PDB entry 3EPC | electron microscopy, 8.00 A resolution (low resolution: residue-level contacts below are approximate; hydrogen-bond / salt-bridge calls are withheld) | chains 2 and 3 of the 5 polymer chains in the assembly

[Chain 2]
Name: Protein VP2
Organism: Human poliovirus 1 Mahoney
Reference sequence: P03300 (POLG_POL1M); residues 5-272 here correspond to UniProt positions 74-341 (UniProt number = residue number + 69)
Chain sequence (268 residues; numbered 5 to 272; the number before each row is that of its first residue):
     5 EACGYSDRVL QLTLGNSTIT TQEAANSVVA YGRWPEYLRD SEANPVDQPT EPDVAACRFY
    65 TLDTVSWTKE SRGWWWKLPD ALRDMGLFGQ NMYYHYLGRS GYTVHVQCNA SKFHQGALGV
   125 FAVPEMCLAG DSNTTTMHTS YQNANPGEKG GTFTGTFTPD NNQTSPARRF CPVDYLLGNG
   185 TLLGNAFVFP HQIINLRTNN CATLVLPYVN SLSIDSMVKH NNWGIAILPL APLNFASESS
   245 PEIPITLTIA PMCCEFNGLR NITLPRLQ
Curated features (UniProtKB/Swiss-Prot):
  - site: Q272 (Cleavage)

[Chain 3]
Name: Protein VP3
Organism: Human poliovirus 1 Mahoney
Reference sequence: P03300 (POLG_POL1M); residues 1-235 here correspond to UniProt positions 342-576 (UniProt number = residue number + 341)
Chain sequence (235 residues; each row starts with the number of its first residue):
     1 GLPVMNTPGS NQYLTADNFQ SPCALPEFDV TPPIDIPGEV KNMMELAEID TMIPFDLSAT
    61 KKNTMEMYRV RLSDKPHTDD PILCLSLSPA SDPRLSHTML GEILNYYTHW AGSLKFTFLF
   121 CGSMMATGKL LVSYAPPGAD PPKKRKEAML GTHVIWDIGL QSSCTMVVPW ISNTTYRQTI
   181 DDSFTEGGYI SVFYQTRIVV PLSTPREMDI LGFVSACNDF SVRLLRDTTH IEQKA

[How chain 2 and chain 3 interact]
Contacting residue pairs (41):
  N48(2) - W170(3)
  N48(2) - S172(3)
  N48(2) - N173(3)
  N48(2) - T174(3)
  N48(2) - T175(3)
  P49(2) - W170(3)
  P49(2) - S172(3)
  V50(2) - P169(3)
  V50(2) - W170(3)
  D51(2) - I171(3)
  Y100(2) - P136(3)
  Y100(2) - P137(3)
  Y100(2) - I171(3)
  Y100(2) - S172(3)
  Y100(2) - N173(3)
  Y100(2) - R177(3)
  Y100(2) - E186(3)
  L101(2) - S172(3)
  L101(2) - N173(3)
  L216(2) - N173(3)
  L216(2) - T174(3)
  I218(2) - N173(3)
  D219(2) - N173(3)
  K223(2) - S183(3)
  K223(2) - E186(3)
  G262(2) - P136(3)
  G262(2) - I171(3)
  L263(2) - G151(3)
  L263(2) - T152(3)
  R264(2) - P136(3)
  R264(2) - P137(3)
  R264(2) - G138(3)
  R264(2) - A139(3)
  R264(2) - L150(3)
  R264(2) - G151(3)
  N265(2) - A139(3)
  N265(2) - D140(3)
  N265(2) - E147(3)
  N265(2) - L150(3)
  T267(2) - G138(3)
  T267(2) - A139(3)
Other interface residues (no listed pair), chain 2 (19 interface residues in all): Y98, S220, I266, L268
Other interface residues (no listed pair), chain 3 (22 interface residues in all): S113, A135, F184

[Overview]
19 residues of chain 2 and 22 residues of chain 3 are in contact.
Chain 2 is Protein VP2 and chain 3 is Protein VP3, both from Human poliovirus 1 Mahoney; the structure, CryoEM
structure of poliovirus receptor bound to poliovirus type 1, was determined by electron microscopy together
with 3URO, 3EPD and 3EPF from the same study.
